1BVK - chains B and C of the 3 polymer chains in the assembly; structure by X-ray diffraction, 2.70 A resolution.

[Chain B]
Name: HULYS11
From: Homo sapiens
Notes: fragment: fv
Amino-acid sequence (117 residues; numbered 1 to 117; the number before each row is that of its first residue):
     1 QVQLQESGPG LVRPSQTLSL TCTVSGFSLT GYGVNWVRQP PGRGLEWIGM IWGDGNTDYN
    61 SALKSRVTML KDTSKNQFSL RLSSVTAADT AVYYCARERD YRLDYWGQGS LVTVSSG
Disordered / not traced: 117
Disulfide bonds: Cys22-Cys95

[Chain C]
Name: Lysozyme
From: Gallus gallus
Notes: EC 3.2.1.17
UniProtKB: P00698 (LYSC_CHICK); residues 1-129 here correspond to UniProt positions 19-147 (UniProt number = residue number + 18)
Amino-acid sequence (129 residues; row label = number of the first residue in the row):
     1 KVFGRCELAA AMKRHGLDNY RGYSLGNWVC AAKFESNFNT QATNRNTDGS TDYGILQINS
    61 RWWCNDGRTP GSRNLCNIPC SALLSSDITA SVNCAKKIVS DGNGMNAWVA WRNRCKGTDV
   121 QAWIRGCRL
Disulfide bonds: Cys6-Cys127, Cys30-Cys115, Cys64-Cys80, Cys76-Cys94
Swiss-Prot annotation at these positions:
  - active site: Glu35, Asp52
  - binding site (substrate): Asp101

[Chain B / chain C interface]
Contacting residue pairs - 20 pairs, chain B then chain C:
  Gly31(B) with Lys116(C); Gly117(C)
  Tyr32(B) with Lys116(C)
  Trp52(B) with Thr118(C); Asp119(C)
  Gly53(B) with Gly117(C), hydrogen bond (backbone-backbone)
  Asp54(B) with Gly117(C), hydrogen bond (backbone-backbone); Thr118(C)
  Arg99(B) with Tyr23(C); Gly102(C), hydrogen bond (side chain-backbone); Asn103(C)
  Asp100(B) with Gly22(C); Tyr23(C); Ser24(C), hydrogen bond; Asn27(C), hydrogen bond
  Tyr101(B) with Ser24(C); Asp119(C), hydrogen bond; Val120(C), hydrogen bond (side chain-backbone); Gln121(C), hydrogen bond (side chain-backbone)
  Arg102(B) with Gly22(C), hydrogen bond (side chain-backbone)
Also at the interface, not in a pair above, chain B (11 interface residues in all): Ser28, Thr30
Also at the interface, not in a pair above, chain C (13 interface residues in all): Asn19

[Summary]
Chain B and chain C form an interface of 11 and 13 residues respectively, with 9 hydrogen bonds. Polar
contacts include Arg99(B)-Gly102(C), Asp100(B)-Ser24(C) and Asp100(B)-Asn27(C). From UniProt: active-site
residues Glu35(C) and Asp52(C) and substrate-binding residue Asp101(C) on chain C.
Here chain B is HULYS11 (Homo sapiens) and chain C is Lysozyme (Gallus gallus). Entry 1BVK (Humanized
anti-lysozyme fv complexed with lysozyme) was determined by X-ray diffraction.
